PDB entry 7MC0 | electron microscopy, 3.30 A resolution | chains A and B of the 4 polymer chains in the assembly

[Chain A (and B)]
Molecule: ABC transporter, permease protein
Organism: Neisseria meningitidis serogroup B (strain MC58)
Notes: chain B of this document is another copy of the same molecule, construct and numbering; everything in this record applies to it too
UniProt: Q9JXP3 (Q9JXP3_NEIMB); residue numbers follow UniProt; this construct covers 1-228
Chain sequence (228 residues; row label = number of the first residue in the row):
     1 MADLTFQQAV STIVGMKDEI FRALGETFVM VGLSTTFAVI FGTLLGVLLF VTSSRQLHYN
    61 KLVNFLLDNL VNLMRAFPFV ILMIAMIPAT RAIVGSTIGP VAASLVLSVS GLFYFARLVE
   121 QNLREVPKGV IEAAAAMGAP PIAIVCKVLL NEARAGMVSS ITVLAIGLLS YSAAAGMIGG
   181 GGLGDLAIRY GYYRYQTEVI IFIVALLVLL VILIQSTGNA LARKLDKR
Disordered / not traced: 1-4, 227-228

[Chain A / chain B interface]
Contacting residue pairs (28; chain A residue first):
  Ala76(A) - Ile166(B)
  Val80(A) - Met177(B)  hydrophobic
  Ile81(A) - Ala187(B)  hydrophobic
  Ile81(A) - Leu207(B)  hydrophobic
  Ile84(A) - Ala187(B)
  Ile84(A) - Gly191(B)
  Ala85(A) - Tyr195(B)  hydrogen bond (backbone-side chain)
  Ala85(A) - Ile200(B)  hydrophobic
  Ile87(A) - Gly191(B)
  Ile87(A) - Tyr195(B)  hydrophobic
  Pro88(A) - Tyr195(B)
  Ser170(A) - Pro78(B)
  Met177(A) - Val80(B)  hydrophobic
  Met177(A) - Met177(B)  hydrophobic
  Ile178(A) - Met177(B)  hydrophobic
  Ile178(A) - Tyr192(B)  hydrogen bond (backbone-side chain)
  Ala187(A) - Ile81(B)  hydrophobic
  Ala187(A) - Ile84(B)
  Gly191(A) - Ile84(B)
  Gly191(A) - Ile87(B)
  Tyr192(A) - Ile178(B)  hydrophobic
  Tyr195(A) - Ile84(B)
  Tyr195(A) - Ala85(B)  hydrogen bond (side chain-backbone)
  Tyr195(A) - Pro88(B)
  Ile200(A) - Ala85(B)  hydrophobic
  Val204(A) - Phe77(B)
  Val208(A) - Leu73(B)  hydrophobic
  Val211(A) - Ala76(B)  hydrophobic
Other interface residues (no listed pair), chain A (29 interface residues in all): Leu73, Phe77, Pro78, Phe79, Ile98, Ile166, Ala174, Leu183, Ile188, Ile203, Leu207
Other interface residues (no listed pair), chain B (28 interface residues in all): Phe79, Ser170, Ala173, Ile188, Ile203, Val204, Val208, Val211, Gln215

[Overview]
The interface between chain A and chain B involves 29 residues on one side and 28 on the other, with 3
hydrogen bonds. Polar contacts include Ala85(A)-Tyr195(B) and Ile178(A)-Tyr192(B).
Chain A and chain B are both ABC transporter, permease protein (Neisseria meningitidis serogroup B (strain
MC58)); the structure, Inward facing conformation of the MetNI methionine ABC transporter, was determined by
electron microscopy, deposited together with 7MBZ.
